Entry 8ETW (electron microscopy, 2.64 A resolution); this record covers chains W and Z of the 10 polymer chains in the assembly.

== Chain W ==
Name: RuvB-like protein 2
Source organism: Saccharomyces cerevisiae S288C
Notes: EC 3.6.4.12
UniProtKB: Q12464 (RUVB2_YEAST); residue numbers follow UniProt; this construct covers 15-471
Sequence (457 residues; row label = number of the first residue in the row):
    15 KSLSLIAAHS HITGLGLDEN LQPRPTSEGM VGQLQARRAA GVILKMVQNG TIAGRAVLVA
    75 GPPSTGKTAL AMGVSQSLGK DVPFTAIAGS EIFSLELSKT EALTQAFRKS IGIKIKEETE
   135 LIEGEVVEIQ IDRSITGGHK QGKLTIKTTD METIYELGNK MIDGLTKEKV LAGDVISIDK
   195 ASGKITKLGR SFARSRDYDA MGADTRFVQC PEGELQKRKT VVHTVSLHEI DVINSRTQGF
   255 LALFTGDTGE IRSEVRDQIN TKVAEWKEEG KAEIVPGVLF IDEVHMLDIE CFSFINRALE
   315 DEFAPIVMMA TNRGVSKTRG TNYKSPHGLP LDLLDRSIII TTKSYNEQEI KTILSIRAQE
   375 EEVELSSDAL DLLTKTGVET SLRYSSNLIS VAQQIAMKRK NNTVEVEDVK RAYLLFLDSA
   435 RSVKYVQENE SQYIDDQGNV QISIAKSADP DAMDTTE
Disordered / not traced: 15-17, 460-471
UniProt features mapped onto this chain:
  - binding site (ATP): G75 to T82
  - mutagenesis: G75 (G75A: Lethal), G80 (G80A: Growth defect at 37 degrees Celsius), K81 (K81A: Defect in snoRNA accumulation. Growth defect at 37 degrees Celsius; K81E: Lethal; K81R: Growth defect at 37 degrees Celsius), D296 (D296N: Lethal), E297 (E297G: Lethal)
Small-molecule neighbours: ADP (adenosine-5'-diphosphate): A22, H23, H25, I26, G43, M44, V45, P76, P77, S78, T79, G80, K81, T82, A83, Y359, I367, L396, R397

== Chain Z ==
Name: Ino eighty subunit 2
Source organism: Saccharomyces cerevisiae S288C
UniProtKB: P40154 (IES2_YEAST); residue numbers follow UniProt; this construct covers 293-320
Sequence (28 residues; row label = number of the first residue in the row):
   293 FVKPRRPYNS EGMTRILRRY EEDLFCTF

== Interface between chain W and chain Z ==
Contacting residue pairs (43; chain W residue first):
  E139(W) - Y312(Z)  hydrogen bond
  V140(W) - Y312(Z)
  V141(W) - R310(Z)
  V141(W) - Y312(Z)
  E142(W) - L309(Z)
  E142(W) - R310(Z)
  I143(W) - I308(Z)
  I143(W) - L309(Z)
  I143(W) - R310(Z)  hydrogen bond (backbone-backbone)
  Q144(W) - Y300(Z)
  Q144(W) - R307(Z)
  Q144(W) - I308(Z)
  Q144(W) - L309(Z)
  I145(W) - T306(Z)
  I145(W) - R307(Z)
  I145(W) - I308(Z)  hydrogen bond (backbone-backbone)
  D146(W) - Y300(Z)
  D146(W) - S302(Z)  hydrogen bond
  D146(W) - M305(Z)
  D146(W) - T306(Z)
  D146(W) - R307(Z)  salt bridge
  R147(W) - M305(Z)
  R147(W) - T306(Z)  hydrogen bond (backbone-backbone)
  R147(W) - I308(Z)
  R147(W) - F317(Z)
  Q155(W) - Y300(Z)
  Q155(W) - N301(Z)  hydrogen bond (side chain-backbone)
  Q155(W) - S302(Z)
  Q155(W) - M305(Z)
  G156(W) - Y300(Z)
  K157(W) - Y300(Z)
  I168(W) - R297(Z)  hydrogen bond (backbone-side chain)
  E170(W) - R298(Z)  salt bridge
  V184(W) - R310(Z)
  L185(W) - R310(Z)
  A186(W) - R310(Z)
  A186(W) - R311(Z)
  A186(W) - Y312(Z)
  F206(W) - Y312(Z)  hydrophobic
  R208(W) - Y312(Z)  hydrogen bond (side chain-backbone)
  R208(W) - E313(Z)  hydrogen bond (side chain-backbone)
  R208(W) - E314(Z)
  Y212(W) - D315(Z)
Also at the interface, not in a pair above, chain W (25 interface residues in all): S148, I149, K161, Y169, G187
Also at the interface, not in a pair above, chain Z (18 interface residues in all): G304

== Overview ==
25 residues of chain W face 18 of chain Z across their interface, with 9 hydrogen bonds and 2 salt bridges.
Polar contacts include D146(W)-R307(Z), E170(W)-R298(Z) and E139(W)-Y312(Z). Chain W binds ADP. From UniProt:
8 ATP-binding residues and 5 mutagenesis sites on chain W.
Here chain W is RuvB-like protein 2 and chain Z is Ino eighty subunit 2, both from Saccharomyces cerevisiae
S288C. Entry 8ETW (Class3 of INO80-Hexasome complex) was determined by electron microscopy (same publication
as 8ETS, 8ETT, 8ETU, 8ETV, 8EU9, 8EUE, 8EUF and 8EUJ).
